Entry 2FK0 (X-ray diffraction, 2.95 A resolution); this record covers chains B and E of the 6 polymer chains in the assembly.

[Chain B]
Protein: hemagglutinin
Organism: Influenza A virus (A/Viet Nam/1203/2004(H5N1))
Notes: fragment: membrane fusion domain, ha2
Amino-acid sequence (181 residues; numbered 1 to 181; the number before each row is that of its first residue):
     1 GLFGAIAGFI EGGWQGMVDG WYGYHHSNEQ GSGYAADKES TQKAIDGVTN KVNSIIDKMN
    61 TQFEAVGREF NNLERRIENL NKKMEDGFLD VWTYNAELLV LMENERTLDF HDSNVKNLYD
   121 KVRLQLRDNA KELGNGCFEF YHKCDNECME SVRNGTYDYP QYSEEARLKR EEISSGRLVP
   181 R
Disordered / not traced: 176-181
Sequence notes: cloning artifact (175-181)
Disulfide bonds: Cys144-Cys148

[Chain E]
Protein: hemagglutinin
Organism: Influenza A virus (A/Viet Nam/1203/2004(H5N1))
Notes: fragment: receptor binding domain, ha14
Amino-acid sequence (334 residues; numbered 7 to 333 plus 9 insertion-coded residues; 2 numbers in that range are skipped by the numbering (no residue carries them; nothing is unmodelled there); the number before each row is that of its first residue; a row labelled like 125A-125B holds insertion residues (125A, then the next letters in order)):
     7 ADPGDQICIG YHA
   19A N
    20 NSTEQVDTI
    31 MEKNV
   35A T
    36 VTHAQDILEK KHNGKLCD
   53A L
    54 DGVKPLILRD CSVAGWLLGN PMCDEFINV
   82A P
    83 EWSYIVEKAN PVND
   96A L
    97 CYPGDFNDYE ELKHLLSRIN HFEKIQIIP
125A-125B KS
   126 SWSSHEAS
  133A L
   134 GVSSACPYQG KSSFFRNVVW LIKKNSTYPT IKRSYNNTNQ EDLLVLWGIH HPNDAAEQTK
   194 LYQNPTTYIS VGTSTLNQRL VPRIATRSKV NGQSGRMEFF WTILKPNDAI NFESNGNFIA
   254 PEYAYKIVKK G
  264A D
   265 STIMKSELEY GNCNTKCQTP MGAINSSMPF HNIHPLTIGE CPKYVKSNRL VLATGLRNSP
   325 QRERRRKKR
Disordered / not traced: 7-9, 325-333
Sequence notes: cloning artifact (7-10)
Disulfide bonds: Cys52-Cys277, Cys64-Cys76, Cys97-Cys139, Cys281-Cys305
Glycans and other covalent adducts: N-acetylglucosamine (NAG) linked to Asn34, Asn169
What the authors report for this chain:
  - mutagenesis - E190D, Q226L/G228S: decreased binding to 02-3 sialosides
  - mutagenesis - E190D: unchanged binding to sulfated glycans
  - mutagenesis - E190D/G225D: abolished binding to glycan microarray
  - mutagenesis - Q226L/G228S, G228S: increased binding to 02-6 biantennary glycan
  - mutagenesis - Q226L: decreased binding to o.2-3
  - mutagenesis - S227N: increased binding to branched 02-3 fucosylated glycans
  - mutagenesis - R216E: decreased expression
  - mutagenesis - S221P: decreased binding to branched fucosylated sialosides
  - binding site for N-acetylglucosamine: Ser221 to Gly228

[Chain B / chain E interface]
Pairs across the interface (11; chain B residue first):
  Leu73(B) - Glu107(E)
  Glu74(B) - Glu107(E)
  Arg75(B) - Glu107(E)  hydrogen bond (backbone-side chain)
  Arg75(B) - His110(E)
  Arg75(B) - Leu111(E)
  Arg75(B) - Lys262(E)
  Arg75(B) - Asp264A(E)  salt bridge
  Arg76(B) - Glu106(E)
  Arg76(B) - Glu107(E)  salt bridge
  Arg76(B) - His110(E)
  Asp90(B) - Lys307(E)  salt bridge
Also at the interface, not in a pair above, chain B (8 interface residues in all): Asn72, Asn79, Tyr94
Also at the interface, not in a pair above, chain E (10 interface residues in all): Asp104, Trp234, Phe294

[Summary]
8 residues of chain B face 10 of chain E across their interface, with 1 hydrogen bond and 3 salt bridges.
Polar contacts include Arg75(B)-Asp264A(E), Arg76(B)-Glu107(E) and Asp90(B)-Lys307(E). The paper reports a
binding site for N-acetylglucosamine at Ser221(E); E190D and Q226L/G228S of chain E reduce binding to 02-3
sialosides; 8 substitutions were tested in all.
Chain B is hemagglutinin and chain E is hemagglutinin, both from Influenza A virus (A/Viet
Nam/1203/2004(H5N1)); the structure, Crystal Structure of a H5N1 influenza virus hemagglutinin, was determined
by X-ray diffraction.
